Entry 8ZDQ (electron microscopy, 3.29 A resolution); this record covers chains S and s of the 33 polymer chains in the assembly.

# Chain S
Molecule: Tape Measure Protein (gp16)
Organism: Mycolicibacterium smegmatis MC2 155
Chain sequence (1699 residues; row label = number of the first residue in the row):
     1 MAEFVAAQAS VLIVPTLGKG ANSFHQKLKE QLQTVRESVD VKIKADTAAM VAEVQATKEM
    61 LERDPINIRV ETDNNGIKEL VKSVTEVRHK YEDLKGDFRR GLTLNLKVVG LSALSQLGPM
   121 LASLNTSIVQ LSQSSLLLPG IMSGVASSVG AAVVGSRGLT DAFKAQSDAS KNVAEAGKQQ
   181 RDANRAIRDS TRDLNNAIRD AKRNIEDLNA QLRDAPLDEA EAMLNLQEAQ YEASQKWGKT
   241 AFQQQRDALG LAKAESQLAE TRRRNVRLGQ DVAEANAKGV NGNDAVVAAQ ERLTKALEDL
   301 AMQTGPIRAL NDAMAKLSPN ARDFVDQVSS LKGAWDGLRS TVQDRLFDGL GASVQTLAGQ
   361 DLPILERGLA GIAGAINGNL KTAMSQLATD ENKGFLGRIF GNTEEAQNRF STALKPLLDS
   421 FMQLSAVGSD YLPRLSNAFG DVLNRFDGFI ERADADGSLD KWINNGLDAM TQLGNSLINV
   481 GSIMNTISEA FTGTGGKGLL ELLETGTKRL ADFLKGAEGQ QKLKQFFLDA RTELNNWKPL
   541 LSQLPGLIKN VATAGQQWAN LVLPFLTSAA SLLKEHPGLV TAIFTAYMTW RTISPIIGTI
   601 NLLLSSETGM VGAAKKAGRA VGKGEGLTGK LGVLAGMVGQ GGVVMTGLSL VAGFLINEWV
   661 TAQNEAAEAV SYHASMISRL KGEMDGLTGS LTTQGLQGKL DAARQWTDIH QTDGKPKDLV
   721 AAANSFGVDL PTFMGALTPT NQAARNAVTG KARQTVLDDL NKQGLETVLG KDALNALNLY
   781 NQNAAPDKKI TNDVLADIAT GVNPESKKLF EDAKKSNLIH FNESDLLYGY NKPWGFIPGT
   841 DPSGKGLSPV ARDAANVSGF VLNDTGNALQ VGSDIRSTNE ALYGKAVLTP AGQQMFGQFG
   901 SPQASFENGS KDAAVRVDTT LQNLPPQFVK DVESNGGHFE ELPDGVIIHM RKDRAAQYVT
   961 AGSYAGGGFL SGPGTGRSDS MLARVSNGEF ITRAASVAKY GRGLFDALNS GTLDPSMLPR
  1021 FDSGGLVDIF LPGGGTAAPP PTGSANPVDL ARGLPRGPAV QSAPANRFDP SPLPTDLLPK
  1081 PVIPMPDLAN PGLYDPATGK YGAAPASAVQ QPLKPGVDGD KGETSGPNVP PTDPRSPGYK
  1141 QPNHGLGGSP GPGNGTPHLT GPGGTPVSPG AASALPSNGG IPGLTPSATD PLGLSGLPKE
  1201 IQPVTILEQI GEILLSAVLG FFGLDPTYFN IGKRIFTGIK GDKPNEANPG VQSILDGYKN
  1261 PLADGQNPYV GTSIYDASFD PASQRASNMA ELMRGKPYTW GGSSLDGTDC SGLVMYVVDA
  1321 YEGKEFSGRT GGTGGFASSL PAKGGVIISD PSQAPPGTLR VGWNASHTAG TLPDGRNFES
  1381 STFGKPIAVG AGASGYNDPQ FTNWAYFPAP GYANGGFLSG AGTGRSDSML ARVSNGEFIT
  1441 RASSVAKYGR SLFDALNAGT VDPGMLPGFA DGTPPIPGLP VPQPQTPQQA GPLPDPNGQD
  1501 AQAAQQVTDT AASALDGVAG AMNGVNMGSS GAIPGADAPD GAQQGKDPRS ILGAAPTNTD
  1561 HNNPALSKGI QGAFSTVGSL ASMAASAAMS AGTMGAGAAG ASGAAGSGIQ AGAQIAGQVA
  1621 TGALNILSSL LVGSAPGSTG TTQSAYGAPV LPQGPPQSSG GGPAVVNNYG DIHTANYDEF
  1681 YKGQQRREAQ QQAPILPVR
Unresolved in the structure: 1-1657

# Chain s
Molecule: Baseplate Hub Protein (gp18)
Organism: Mycolicibacterium smegmatis MC2 155
Chain sequence (587 residues; row label = number of the first residue in the row):
     1 MANNWTDILA ASDGDEWAAF KTIEAQADEV RAGHQALRRA KPLIRLWMNN PDGSEGLVYV
    61 GRVDYDDTIR GSFPFKNNTP SQGVLELRDD NYLAVWLKQL PNNPELKKNV VITVDFYGGK
   121 KRWSGLLDKW TIKSKEHVKY LEVTFNDDLT MLQYLLCPPN PALPIPVLQF PRIFGIAGPA
   181 KWAISTLIFI NLFRVQGNLW TLPDDPFNLE SWDDILDWSD WQCFVKSNSF LLDDSSVWTF
   241 LSSRMNPVDS IIADALDDAQ LTITYRRVLT DDGETAEGFP GAHGIKNGAL VFEIVDNSNA
   301 TALEGTFFSG TIVDGFARSV LLYGGGFVED TLSVVSDDQT LQPDEYYQSG WLATMAKMPW
   361 LVVRDNEWTP IESSDLSWGP AKNVSVIVGG DNPAADAIAK LIIETTGNLL GYFLLGGFSS
   421 AGTIAADIIM PFLVGTIAAW LQWKNTGRAT ELGWVHYWEL YQQGAETNSW SLAALAALRG
   481 GFLVGRSETV HLMALHDSWI IPGLHIDIGQ RMGSTVNSKG VENIVWVNQL EEMTAAWDNS
   541 AGQTMPLSWV LKAGKSDRAM SIGERVARLA KKMSEALNNV GVHIVQS
Unresolved in the structure: 1

# How chain S and chain s interact
Residue-residue contacts - 28 pairs, chain S then chain s:
  R1686(S) with R70(s); E86(s), salt bridge; K133(s); Y140(s)
  A1689(S) with Q82(s)
  Q1690(S) with S72(s), hydrogen bond; P74(s); Q82(s), hydrogen bond (side chain-backbone); V84(s)
  Q1691(S) with K76(s); E564(s), hydrogen bond
  Q1692(S) with G563(s); E564(s)
  A1693(S) with Q82(s)
  P1694(S) with P80(s); S81(s); Q82(s); Q153(s), hydrogen bond (backbone-side chain)
  I1695(S) with A567(s), hydrophobic; R568(s); K571(s)
  L1696(S) with A567(s), hydrophobic
  P1697(S) with A570(s); K571(s); S574(s)
  R1699(S) with S574(s), hydrogen bond; L577(s); N578(s), hydrogen bond
Also at the interface, not in a pair above, chain s (24 interface residues in all): T79, G83, E532

# Summary
The interface between chain S and chain s involves 11 residues on one side and 24 on the other; the contacts
include 6 hydrogen bonds and 1 salt bridge. Polar contacts include R1686(S)-E86(s), Q1690(S)-S72(s) and
Q1690(S)-Q82(s).
Chain S is Tape Measure Protein (gp16) and chain s is Baseplate Hub Protein (gp18), both from
Mycolicibacterium smegmatis MC2 155; the structure, Cryo-EM structure of Mycobacteriophage Douge complete
baseplate (gp13, gp17, gp23, gp16, gp18 and gp20), was determined by electron microscopy, deposited together
with 8ZDJ, 8ZDK, 8ZDL and 8ZDO.
